PDB entry 6M32 | electron microscopy, 2.70 A resolution | chains E and A of the 7 polymer chains in the assembly

== Chain E ==
Protein: Bacteriochlorophyll a protein
Organism: Chlorobaculum tepidum (strain ATCC 49652 / DSM 12025 / NBRC 103806 / TLS)
UniProt: Q46393 (BCPA_CHLTE); residues 1-366 here = UniProt positions 1-366
Sequence (366 residues; numbered 1 to 366; the number before each row is that of its first residue):
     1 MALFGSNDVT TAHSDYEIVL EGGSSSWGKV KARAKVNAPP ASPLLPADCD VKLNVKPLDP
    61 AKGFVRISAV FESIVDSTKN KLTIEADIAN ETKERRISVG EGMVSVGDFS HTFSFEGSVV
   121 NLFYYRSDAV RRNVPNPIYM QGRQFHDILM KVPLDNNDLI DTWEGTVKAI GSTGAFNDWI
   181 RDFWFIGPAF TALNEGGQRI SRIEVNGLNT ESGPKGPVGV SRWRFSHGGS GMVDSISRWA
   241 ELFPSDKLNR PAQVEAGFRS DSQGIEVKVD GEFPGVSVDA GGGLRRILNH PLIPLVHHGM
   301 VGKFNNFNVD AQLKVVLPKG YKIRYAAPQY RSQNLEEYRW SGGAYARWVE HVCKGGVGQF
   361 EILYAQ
Not modelled in the structure: 1-4
Ion coordination: bacteriochlorophyll a Mg (7 sites), coordinated by His-111, Tyr-124, His-146, Leu-242, His-290, His-297, His-298
Small-molecule neighbours:
  - bacteriochlorophyll a (BCL), molecule 1: Ala-12, Ser-14, Tyr-16, Ala-34, Val-36, Ala-38, Pro-39, Pro-40, Ala-41, Ser-42, Ala-189, Phe-258, Ser-260, Ile-265, Val-267, His-298, Val-301, Gly-302, Asn-305, Phe-307, Cys-353
  - bacteriochlorophyll a (BCL), molecule 2: Tyr-16, Ile-18, Val-30, Ala-32, Cys-49, Val-51, Ala-256, Gly-257, Phe-258, Val-269, Ile-287, Leu-288, His-290, Pro-291, Pro-294, Leu-295, His-298, Leu-313, Tyr-345, Trp-348, Val-349, Val-352, Cys-353, Phe-360, Ile-362
  - bacteriochlorophyll a (BCL), molecule 3: Ala-41, Ser-42, Leu-82, Phe-185, Ile-186, Pro-188, Ala-189, Ala-192, Leu-193, Gln-198, Ile-293, Pro-294, His-297, His-298, Met-300, Val-301
  - bacteriochlorophyll a (BCL), molecule 4: Ser-42, Pro-43, Leu-44, Phe-71, Ser-73, Val-75, Asn-80, Lys-81, Leu-82, Ile-84, Val-104, Val-106, Phe-113, Phe-115, Phe-183, Trp-184, Ile-186, Phe-258
  - bacteriochlorophyll a (BCL), molecule 5: Val-51, Leu-53, Val-55, Val-65, Ile-67, Phe-71, Ile-88, Arg-96, Asp-234, Arg-238, Glu-241, Leu-242, Phe-243, Pro-244, Leu-248, Val-254, Ala-256, Phe-273, Pro-274, Leu-288, Pro-291
  - bacteriochlorophyll a (BCL), molecule 6: Leu-53, Val-55, Ile-67, Ala-69, Ile-84, Ala-86, Ile-88, Arg-96, Ile-97, Ser-98, Phe-115, Gly-117, Ser-118, Val-119, Gln-144, His-146, Ile-148, Trp-184, Trp-223, Phe-225, His-227, Ser-235, Trp-239, Leu-242, Ala-252, Gln-253, Val-254, Phe-273
  - bacteriochlorophyll a (BCL), molecule 7: Val-104, Val-106, Phe-109, His-111, Phe-113, Met-150, Val-152, Asp-158, Leu-159, Thr-162, Trp-163, Thr-166, Ile-180, Phe-183, Trp-184, Ile-203, Val-205, Leu-208, Gly-219, Ser-221, Trp-223
  - bacteriochlorophyll a (BCL), molecule 8: Leu-122, Phe-123, Tyr-124, Tyr-125, Arg-126, Ser-127
  - bacteriochlorophyll a (BCL), molecule 9: Tyr-125, Val-130, Val-134, Pro-137, Ile-138, Tyr-139, Gln-141
  - bacteriochlorophyll a (BCL), molecule 10: Tyr-125, Ser-127, Val-130
  - bacteriochlorophyll a (BCL), molecule 11: Asp-161, Thr-162, Gly-165, Thr-166, Lys-168, Ala-169, Ser-172, Thr-173, Phe-176, Trp-179, Ile-180, Phe-183
UniProt features mapped onto this chain:
  - binding site (bacteriochlorophyll a): His-111, His-146, His-290, His-297, His-298

== Chain A ==
Protein: Photosystem P840 reaction center, large subunit
Organism: Chlorobaculum tepidum TLS
UniProt: Q8KAY0 (Q8KAY0_CHLTE); residue numbers follow UniProt; this construct covers 1-731
Sequence (731 residues; each row starts with the number of its first residue):
     1 MAEQVKPAGV KPKGTVPPPK GNAPAPKANG APGGASVIKE QDAAKMRRFL FQRTETRSTK
    61 WYQIFDTEKL DDEQVVGGHL ALLGVLGFIM GIYYISGIQV FPWGAPGFHD NWFYLTIKPR
   121 MVSLGIDTYS TKTADLEAAG ARLLGWAAFH FLVGSVLIFG GWRHWTHNLT NPFTGRCGNF
   181 RDFRFLGKFG DVVFNGTSAK SYKEALGPHA VYMSLLFLGW GIVMWAILGF APIPDFQTIN
   241 SETFMSFVFA VIFFALGIYW WNNPPNAAIH LNDDMKAAFS VHLTAIGYIN IALGCIAFVA
   301 FQQPSFAPYY KELDKLVFYL YGEPFNRVSF NFVEQGGKVI SGAKEFADFP AYAILPKSGE
   361 AFGMARVVTN LIVFNHIICG VLYVFAGVYH GGQYLLKIQL NGMYNQIKSI WITKGRDQEV
   421 QVKILGTVMA LCFATMLSVY AVIVWNTICE LNIFGTNITM SFYWLKPLPI FQWMFADPSI
   481 NDWVMAHVIT AGSLFSLIAL VRIAFFAHTS PLWDDLGLKK NSYSFPCLGP VYGGTCGVSI
   541 QDQLWFAMLW GIKGLSAVCW YIDGAWIASM MYGVPAADAK AWDSIAHLHH HYTSGIFYYF
   601 WTETVTIFSS SHLSTILMIG HLVWFISFAV WFEDRGSRLE GADIQTRTIR WLGKKFLNRD
   661 VNFRFPVLTI SDSKLAGTFL YFGGTFMLVF LFLANGFYQT NSPLPPPVSH AAVSGQQMLA
   721 QLVDTLMKMI A
Not modelled in the structure: 1-58, 184-197, 333-340, 709-731
Ion coordination: bacteriochlorophyll a Mg (8 sites), coordinated by His-79, His-150, His-209, Glu-242, His-282, Asn-375, His-376, His-487; 4Fe-4S cluster Fe: Cys-527, Cys-536 (shared with 2 residues of chain a); Ca2+: Asp-563, Glu-603, Phe-692, Asn-695, Gly-696; Bacteriochlorophyll A isomer Mg near His-621 (its only coordinating residue here)
Small-molecule neighbours:
  - bacteriochlorophyll a (BCL), molecule 1: Tyr-62, Gln-63, Ile-64, Phe-65, Asp-66, Lys-276, Phe-279, Leu-283, Leu-382, Tyr-383, Ala-386, Tyr-389, His-390, Gln-393, Tyr-523, Gln-541, Trp-545, Met-548, Leu-675, Phe-679
  - bacteriochlorophyll a (BCL), molecule 2: Phe-65, Leu-70, Gln-74, Val-75, Gly-78, His-79, Leu-82, Trp-165, Asp-274, Met-275, Ala-278, Phe-279, His-282, Leu-283, Ile-286
  - bacteriochlorophyll a (BCL), molecule 3: Asp-72, Val-75, Val-76, His-79, Leu-80, Leu-83, Val-153, Val-156, Leu-157, Phe-180, Phe-183, Ser-198, Ala-199, Lys-200, Ser-201, Ala-205, Pro-208, His-209, Tyr-212, Leu-216
  - bacteriochlorophyll a (BCL), molecule 4: Leu-80, Val-156, Phe-159, Gly-160, Arg-163, His-164, Asn-168, Leu-169, Thr-170, Asn-171, Pro-172, Arg-176, Phe-180, Phe-183, Tyr-212
  - bacteriochlorophyll a (BCL), molecule 5: Leu-83, Leu-86, Gly-87, Met-90, Tyr-94, Ile-117, Arg-120, Met-121, Leu-124, Ile-126, Trp-146, Phe-149, His-150, Val-153, Gly-154, Leu-157, Met-213, Leu-216, Phe-217, Trp-220, Val-223, Leu-293
  - bacteriochlorophyll a (BCL), molecule 6: Leu-86, Ile-89, Met-90, Thr-116, Ile-117, Arg-120, Ile-286, Asn-290, Leu-293, Ile-372, Asn-375, His-376, Cys-379, Tyr-383
  - bacteriochlorophyll a (BCL), molecule 7: Tyr-93, Trp-112, Phe-113, Thr-116, Ile-117, Leu-371, Ile-372, Phe-374, Asn-375, Ile-378, Cys-379, Leu-382, Phe-679, Phe-682, Gly-683, Phe-686, Met-687, Val-689, Phe-690, Leu-693
  - bacteriochlorophyll a (BCL), molecule 8: Asp-110, Asn-111, Trp-112, Phe-113, Leu-320, Tyr-321, Gly-322, His-612, Thr-615, Ile-616, Ile-619, Met-687, Phe-690
  - bacteriochlorophyll a (BCL), molecule 9: Pro-119, Arg-120, Ser-123, Phe-217, Trp-220, Phe-236, Gln-237, Thr-238, Ile-239, Ser-241, Glu-242, Met-245, Ser-246, Phe-249, Phe-301, Ser-305, Phe-306, Tyr-309, Tyr-310
  - bacteriochlorophyll a (BCL), molecule 10: Tyr-202, Lys-203, Ala-205, Leu-206, Gly-207, His-209, Met-213, Pro-265, His-270, Asp-274, Ala-278, Val-281, His-282, Ala-285, Ile-286
  - bacteriochlorophyll a (BCL), molecule 11: Ile-269, His-270, Ala-277, Ser-280, Val-281, Thr-284, Ala-285, Tyr-288, Val-388, Gly-391, Gly-392, Tyr-394, Leu-395, Trp-411, Ile-412, Lys-414, Gly-415, Leu-497, Leu-500, Ala-504, Phe-505
  - bacteriochlorophyll a (BCL), molecule 12: Leu-431, Ala-434, Thr-435, Ser-438, Lys-466, Pro-467, Leu-468, Phe-471, Phe-475, Trp-483, Ala-486, His-487, Thr-490
  - F26 (2-[(1E,3E,5E,7E,9E,11E,13E,15E,17E,19E)-3,7,12,16,20,24-hexamethylpentacosa-1,3,5,7,9,11,13,15,17,19,23-undecaenyl]-1,3,4-trimethyl-benzene): His-79, Leu-82, Leu-83, Leu-86, Tyr-202, His-209, His-282
  - F39 ([(2R,3S,4S,5R,6R)-6-[(10E,12E,14E)-2,6,10,14,19,23-hexamethyl-25-(2,3,6-trimethylphenyl)pentacosa-6,8,10,12,14,16,18,20,22,24-decaen-2-yl]oxy-3,4,5-tris(oxidanyl)oxan-2-yl]methyl dodecanoate): Phe-236, Gln-237, Tyr-288, Ala-292, Leu-293, Cys-295, Ile-296, Ala-297, Val-299, Ala-300, Phe-301, Gln-303, Ser-305, Phe-306, Ile-372, His-376, Trp-411, Val-501, Ala-504, Phe-505
  - Chlorophyll A ester (G2O), molecule 1: Met-429, Cys-432, Phe-433, Met-436, Leu-437, Tyr-440, Phe-495, Ile-498, Arg-502, Phe-546, Leu-549, Trp-550
  - Chlorophyll A ester (G2O), molecule 2: Met-436, Tyr-440, Val-444, Ile-448, Phe-495, Leu-549, Trp-550, Lys-553, Met-570, Phe-597, Phe-600, Trp-624, Tyr-681
  - Chlorophyll A ester (G2O), molecule 3: Met-618, Ile-619, His-621, Leu-622, Trp-624, Phe-625, Phe-628
  - Chlorophyll A ester (G2O), molecule 4: Leu-622, Phe-625, Ile-626, Phe-628, Ala-629, Phe-632, Asp-634, Ser-637, Arg-638, Gly-641, Ala-642, Gln-645
  - Bacteriochlorophyll A isomer (GS0), molecule 1: Tyr-440, Ile-443, Val-488, Ala-491, Gly-492, Ile-552, Lys-553, Ser-556, Ala-557, Trp-560, Ile-596, Phe-600, Thr-604, Ile-607, Leu-617, His-621, Trp-624, Tyr-681, Thr-685, Leu-688, Val-689, Phe-692
  - Bacteriochlorophyll A isomer (GS0), molecule 2: Phe-597, Phe-600, Trp-601
  - 4Fe-4S cluster (SF4): Cys-527, Gly-529, Pro-530, Thr-535, Cys-536, Glu-633, Ile-670

== Chain E / chain A interface ==
Residue-residue contacts (19):
  Gly-5(E) / Trp-261(A)
  Gly-5(E) / Asn-262(A)
  Val-9(E) / Lys-203(A)
  Val-9(E) / Pro-264(A)
  Thr-11(E) / Asn-266(A)
  Lys-35(E) / Lys-408(A)  hydrogen bond (side chain-backbone)
  Lys-35(E) / Ile-410(A)
  Asn-37(E) / Asn-266(A)
  Asn-37(E) / Ala-268(A)
  Asn-37(E) / Lys-408(A)
  Asp-261(E) / Asn-405(A)
  Asp-261(E) / Lys-408(A)  salt bridge
  Ser-262(E) / Met-403(A)
  Ser-262(E) / Gln-406(A)  hydrogen bond
  Gln-263(E) / Asn-272(A)
  Gln-263(E) / Met-403(A)
  Gln-263(E) / Gln-406(A)
  Gln-263(E) / Ile-407(A)
  Gly-264(E) / Lys-408(A)
Interface residues without a listed pair, chain E (13 interface residues in all): Ser-6, Val-36, Arg-259, Ile-265
Interface residues without a listed pair, chain A (15 interface residues in all): Ser-409, Arg-416

== Summary ==
Chain E and chain A form an interface of 13 and 15 residues respectively, with 2 hydrogen bonds and 1 salt
bridge. Among the polar pairs are Asp-261(E)/Lys-408(A), Lys-35(E)/Lys-408(A) and Ser-262(E)/Gln-406(A).
Ligands of chain E: 11 copies of bacteriochlorophyll a.
Here chain E is Bacteriochlorophyll a protein (Chlorobaculum tepidum (strain ATCC 49652 / DSM 12025 / NBRC
103806 / TLS)) and chain A is Photosystem P840 reaction center, large subunit (Chlorobaculum tepidum TLS).
Entry 6M32 (Cryo-EM structure of FMO-RC complex from green sulfur bacteria) was determined by electron
microscopy.
